4F0A - chains A and B; structure by X-ray diffraction, 3.25 A resolution.

== Chain A ==
Molecule: Frizzled-8
Source organism: Mus musculus
Notes: fragment: cysteine-rich domain
UniProt: Q61091 (FZD8_MOUSE); residue numbers follow UniProt; this construct covers 28-150
Chain sequence (132 residues; row label = number of the first residue in the row):
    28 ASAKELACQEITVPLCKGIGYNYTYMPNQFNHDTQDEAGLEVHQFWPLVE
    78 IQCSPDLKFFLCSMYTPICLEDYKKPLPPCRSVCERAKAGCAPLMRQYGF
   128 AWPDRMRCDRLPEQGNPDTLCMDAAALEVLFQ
Unresolved in the structure: 28-34, 153-159
Differences from the reference sequence: expression tag (151-159)
Disulfides: Cys35-Cys96, Cys43-Cys89, Cys80-Cys118, Cys107-Cys148, Cys111-Cys135
Covalently attached groups: N-acetylglucosamine (NAG) linked to Asn49
Small-molecule neighbours: palmitoleic acid (PAM): Gln71, Phe72, Pro74, Leu75, Ile78, Met122, Tyr125, Phe127, Ala128, Pro130
Swiss-Prot annotation at these positions:
  - region (Wnt-binding): Ile95 to Tyr100, Leu147 to Asp150
  - binding site (hexadecanoate): Gln71 to Ile78
  - glycosylation: Asn49 (N-linked (GlcNAc...) asparagine)
What the authors report for this chain:
  - post-translational modification sites: Asn49
  - specificity-determining residues: Met149 (by similarity / conservation)

== Chain B ==
Molecule: Protein Wnt-8
Source organism: Xenopus laevis
UniProt: P28026 (WNT8_XENLA); residues 23-338 here = UniProt positions 23-338
Chain sequence (316 residues; numbered 23 to 338; the number before each row is that of its first residue):
    23 AWSVNNFLMTGPKAYLTYSASVAVGAQNGIEECKYQFAWERWNCPESTLQ
    73 LATHNGLRSATRETSFVHAISSAGVMYTLTRNCSMGDFDNCGCDDSRNGR
   123 IGGRGWVWGGCSDNAEFGERISKLFVDGLETGQDARALMNLHNNEAGRLA
   173 VKETMKRTCKCHGISGSCSIQTCWLQLAEFRDIGNHLKIKHDQALKLEMD
   223 KRKMRSGNSADNRGAIADAFSSVAGSELIFLEDSPDYCLKNISLGLQGTE
   273 GRECLQSGKNLSQWERRSCKRLCTDCGLRVEEKKTEIISSCNCKFHWCCT
   323 VKCEQCKQVVIKHFCA
Unresolved in the structure: 23-31, 222-234
Modified positions: Ser187 (acylation site)
Disulfides: Cys55-Cys66, Cys105-Cys113, Cys115-Cys133, Cys181-Cys195, Cys183-Cys190, Cys260-Cys298, Cys276-Cys291, Cys295-Cys337, Cys313-Cys328, Cys315-Cys325, Cys320-Cys321
Covalently attached groups: N-acetylglucosamine (NAG) linked to Asn104; glycan linked to Asn263
Ion coordination: Zn2+ site 1: His76, His90, Glu152; Zn2+ site 2 near His208 (its only coordinating residue here); Zn2+ site 3: Glu304, His335
Swiss-Prot annotation at these positions:
  - site (Cleavage): Thr39, Tyr40, Ala42, Ser43
  - lipidation: Ser187 (O-palmitoleoyl serine)
  - glycosylation (N-linked (GlcNAc...) asparagine): Asn104, Asn263, Asn282
What the authors report for this chain:
  - post-translational modification sites: Asn104, Ser187, Asn263
  - binding site for palmitoleic acid: Ser187

== Interface between chain A and chain B ==
Pairs across the interface (27; chain A residue first):
  Gly47(A) - Cys321(B)  hydrogen bond (backbone-side chain)
  Asn58(A) - Lys182(B)  hydrogen bond (backbone-side chain)
  Asn58(A) - Trp196(B)
  His59(A) - Lys182(B)
  Asp60(A) - Lys182(B)
  Glu64(A) - Lys182(B)  salt bridge
  Glu68(A) - Ser187(B)
  Glu68(A) - Gly188(B)
  Gln71(A) - Ile186(B)
  Gln71(A) - Ser187(B)  hydrogen bond (side chain-backbone)
  Phe72(A) - Ser187(B)
  Tyr92(A) - Ser187(B)
  Ile95(A) - Cys321(B)
  Leu97(A) - Cys321(B)
  Leu97(A) - Val323(B)  hydrophobic
  Asp99(A) - Val323(B)
  Tyr100(A) - Val323(B)  hydrophobic
  Leu104(A) - Phe317(B)  hydrophobic
  Arg132(A) - Cys183(B)
  Arg132(A) - Gly188(B)
  Leu147(A) - Phe317(B)  hydrophobic
  Cys148(A) - Phe317(B)
  Met149(A) - Phe317(B)  hydrophobic
  Asp150(A) - Phe317(B)
  Asp150(A) - Trp319(B)  hydrogen bond (backbone-side chain)
  Ala151(A) - Trp319(B)
  Ala152(A) - Trp319(B)
Other interface residues (no listed pair), chain A (24 interface residues in all): Tyr48, Phe127, Pro130
Other interface residues (no listed pair), chain B (13 interface residues in all): Cys181, Gly185, Cys325
The authors on this interface:
  - residue pairs: Asn58(A)-Lys182(B) (hydrogen bond), Glu64(A)-Lys182(B) (salt bridge), Asp150(A)-Trp319(B) (backbone contact)
  - interface residues, chain A: Tyr48(A), Cys148(A), Met149(A)
  - interface residues, chain B: Cys181(B), Ile186(B), Phe317(B), Trp319(B), Cys321(B), Val323(B)

== In short ==
24 residues of chain A face 13 of chain B across their interface; the contacts include 4 hydrogen bonds and 1
salt bridge. Polar contacts include Glu64(A)-Lys182(B), Gly47(A)-Cys321(B) and Asn58(A)-Lys182(B). The authors
report a hydrogen bond between Asn58(A) and Lys182(B); a salt bridge between Glu64(A) and Lys182(B); a
backbone contact between Asp150(A) and Trp319(B). The paper reports a binding site for palmitoleic acid at
Ser187(B); interface residues Tyr48(A), Cys148(A) and Cys181(B) among others.
Here chain A is Frizzled-8 (Mus musculus) and chain B is Protein Wnt-8 (Xenopus laevis). Entry 4F0A (Crystal
structure of XWnt8 in complex with the cysteine-rich domain of Frizzled 8) was determined by X-ray
diffraction.
